7X5C - chains A and B; structure by solution NMR.

[Chain A]
Protein: Telomerase-associated protein p75OB1
Sequence (172 residues; numbered 1 to 172; the number before each row is that of its first residue):
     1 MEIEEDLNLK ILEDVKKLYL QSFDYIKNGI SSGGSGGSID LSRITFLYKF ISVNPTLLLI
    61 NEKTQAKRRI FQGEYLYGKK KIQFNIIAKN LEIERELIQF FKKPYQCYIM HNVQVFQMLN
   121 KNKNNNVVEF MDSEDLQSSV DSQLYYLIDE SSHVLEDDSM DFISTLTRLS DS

[Chain B]
Protein: Telomerase associated protein p50PBM
Sequence (14 residues; each row starts with the number of its first residue):
   230 QDDFGDGCLL QIVN

[How chain A and chain B interact]
Contacting residue pairs (46):
  Ser31(A) - Val242(B)
  Ser42(A) - Ile241(B)
  Ser42(A) - Val242(B)
  Leu58(A) - Leu239(B)
  Leu59(A) - Leu238(B)
  Ile60(A) - Asp232(B)
  Ile60(A) - Phe233(B)
  Ile60(A) - Cys237(B)
  Ile60(A) - Leu238(B)
  Ile60(A) - Leu239(B)
  Asn61(A) - Asp232(B)
  Asn61(A) - Gly236(B)
  Asn61(A) - Cys237(B)
  Asn61(A) - Leu238(B)
  Glu62(A) - Gly236(B)
  Glu62(A) - Leu238(B)
  Lys63(A) - Gln230(B)
  Lys63(A) - Asp231(B)
  Lys63(A) - Gly234(B)
  Lys63(A) - Asp235(B)
  Lys63(A) - Gly236(B)
  Thr64(A) - Gln230(B)
  Arg68(A) - Asp232(B)
  Ile87(A) - Phe233(B)
  Ala88(A) - Phe233(B)
  Lys89(A) - Asp231(B)
  Lys89(A) - Asp232(B)
  Lys89(A) - Phe233(B)
  Asn90(A) - Asp232(B)
  Gln114(A) - Ile241(B)
  Val115(A) - Ile241(B)
  Val115(A) - Val242(B)
  Phe116(A) - Phe233(B)
  Phe116(A) - Leu239(B)
  Phe116(A) - Gln240(B)
  Phe116(A) - Ile241(B)
  Gln117(A) - Leu239(B)
  Gln117(A) - Gln240(B)
  Gln117(A) - Val242(B)
  Met118(A) - Leu238(B)
  Met118(A) - Leu239(B)
  Leu119(A) - Leu238(B)
  Leu119(A) - Leu239(B)
  Leu119(A) - Gln240(B)
  Asn120(A) - Leu238(B)
  Leu147(A) - Phe233(B)
Other interface residues (no listed pair), chain A (23 interface residues in all): Ala66

[Summary]
Chain A and chain B form an interface of 23 and 13 residues respectively.
Chain A is Telomerase-associated protein p75OB1 and chain B is Telomerase associated protein p50PBM; the
structure, Solution structure of Tetrahymena p75OB1-p50PBM, was determined by solution NMR.
